PDB entry 6M6H | electron microscopy, 4.50 A resolution (low resolution: residue-level contacts below are approximate; hydrogen-bond / salt-bridge calls are withheld) | chains A and K of the 20 polymer chains in the assembly

# Chain A
Name: Major capsid protein
From: Human herpesvirus 2
Reference sequence: P89442 (MCP_HHV2H); residues 1-1374 here = UniProt positions 1-1374
Chain sequence (1374 residues; row label = number of the first residue in the row):
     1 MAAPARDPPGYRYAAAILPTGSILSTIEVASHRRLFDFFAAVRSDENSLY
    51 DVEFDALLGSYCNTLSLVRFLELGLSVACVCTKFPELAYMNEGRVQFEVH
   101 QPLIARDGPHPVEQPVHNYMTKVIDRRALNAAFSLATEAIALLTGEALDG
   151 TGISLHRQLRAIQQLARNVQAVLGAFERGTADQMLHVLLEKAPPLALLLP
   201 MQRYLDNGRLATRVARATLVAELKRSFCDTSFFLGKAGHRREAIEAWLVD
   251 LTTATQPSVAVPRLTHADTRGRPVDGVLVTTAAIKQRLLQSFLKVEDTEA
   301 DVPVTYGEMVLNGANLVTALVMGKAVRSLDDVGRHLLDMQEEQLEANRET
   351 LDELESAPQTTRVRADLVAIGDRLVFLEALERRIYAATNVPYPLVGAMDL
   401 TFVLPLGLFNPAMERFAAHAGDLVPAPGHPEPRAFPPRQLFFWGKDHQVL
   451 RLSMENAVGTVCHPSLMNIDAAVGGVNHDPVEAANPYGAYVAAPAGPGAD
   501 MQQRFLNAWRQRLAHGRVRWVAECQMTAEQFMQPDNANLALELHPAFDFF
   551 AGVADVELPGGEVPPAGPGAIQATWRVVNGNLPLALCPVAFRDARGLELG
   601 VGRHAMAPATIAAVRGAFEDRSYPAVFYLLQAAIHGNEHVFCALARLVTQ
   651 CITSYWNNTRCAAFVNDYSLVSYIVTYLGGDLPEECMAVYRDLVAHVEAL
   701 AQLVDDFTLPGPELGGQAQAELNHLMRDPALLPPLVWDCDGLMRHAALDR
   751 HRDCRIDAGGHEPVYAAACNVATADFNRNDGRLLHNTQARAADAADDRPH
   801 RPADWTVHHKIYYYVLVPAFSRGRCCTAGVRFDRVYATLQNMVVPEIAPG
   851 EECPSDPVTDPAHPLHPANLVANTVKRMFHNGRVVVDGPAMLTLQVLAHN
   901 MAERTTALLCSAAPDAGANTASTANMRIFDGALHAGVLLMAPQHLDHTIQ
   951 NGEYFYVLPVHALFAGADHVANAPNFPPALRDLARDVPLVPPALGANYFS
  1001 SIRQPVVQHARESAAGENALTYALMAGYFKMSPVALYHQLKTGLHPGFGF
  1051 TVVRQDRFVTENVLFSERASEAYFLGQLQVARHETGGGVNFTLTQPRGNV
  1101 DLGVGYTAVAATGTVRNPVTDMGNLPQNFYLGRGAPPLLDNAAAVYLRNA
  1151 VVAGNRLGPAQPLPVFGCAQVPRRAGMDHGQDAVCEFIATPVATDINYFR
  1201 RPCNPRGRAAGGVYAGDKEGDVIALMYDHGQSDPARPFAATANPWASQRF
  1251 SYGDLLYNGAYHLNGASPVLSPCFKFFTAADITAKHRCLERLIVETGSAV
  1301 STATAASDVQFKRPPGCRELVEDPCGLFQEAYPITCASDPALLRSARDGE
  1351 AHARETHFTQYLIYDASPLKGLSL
Disordered / not traced: 1-27, 47-61, 144-152, 343-346
Disulfides: Cys754-Cys910

# Chain K
Name: Small capsomere-interacting protein
From: Human herpesvirus 2
Reference sequence: G9I257 (G9I257_HHV2); numbering as in UniProt (aligned over 1-112)
Chain sequence (112 residues; numbered 1 to 112; the number before each row is that of its first residue):
     1 MAAPQFHRPSTITADNVRALGMRGLVLATNNAQFIMDNSYPHPHGTQGAV
    51 REFLRGQAAALTDLGVTHANNTFAPQPMFAGDAAAEWLRPSFGLKRTYSP
   101 FVVRDPKTPSTP
Disordered / not traced: 1-2, 104-112

# Chain A / chain K interface
Pairs across the interface (67):
  Glu638(A) - Phe79(K)
  His639(A) - Met78(K)
  His639(A) - Phe79(K)
  Cys642(A) - Met78(K)
  Cys642(A) - Phe79(K)
  Cys642(A) - Arg96(K)
  Ala643(A) - Met78(K)
  Ala645(A) - Arg96(K)
  Ala645(A) - Thr97(K)
  Arg646(A) - Arg96(K)
  Arg646(A) - Tyr98(K)
  Arg646(A) - Ser99(K)
  Arg646(A) - Pro100(K)
  Thr649(A) - Thr97(K)
  Thr676(A) - Lys95(K)
  Tyr677(A) - Phe79(K)
  Tyr677(A) - Lys95(K)
  Tyr677(A) - Thr97(K)
  Asp681(A) - Thr97(K)
  Val771(A) - Arg55(K)
  Val771(A) - Ala58(K)
  Ala772(A) - Arg55(K)
  Asp775(A) - Arg51(K)
  Phe776(A) - Leu54(K)
  Asn777(A) - Gln47(K)
  Asn777(A) - Arg51(K)
  Ala789(A) - Phe79(K)
  Arg790(A) - Ala80(K)
  Arg790(A) - Gly81(K)
  Arg790(A) - Asp82(K)
  Asp833(A) - Val50(K)
  Asp833(A) - Leu54(K)
  Tyr836(A) - Leu54(K)
  Tyr836(A) - Gln57(K)
  Ala837(A) - Leu54(K)
  Ala837(A) - Gln57(K)
  Gln840(A) - Met22(K)
  Gln840(A) - Gln57(K)
  Gln840(A) - Ala58(K)
  Gln840(A) - Leu61(K)
  Asn841(A) - Val26(K)
  Val843(A) - Arg23(K)
  Val843(A) - Val26(K)
  Val844(A) - His68(K)
  Pro845(A) - His68(K)
  Glu846(A) - Thr67(K)
  Glu846(A) - His68(K)
  Glu851(A) - Phe101(K)
  Glu852(A) - Phe101(K)
  Cys853(A) - Phe101(K)
  Val871(A) - Val26(K)
  Val871(A) - Leu27(K)
  Ala872(A) - Val26(K)
  Ala872(A) - Asn30(K)
  Asn873(A) - Asn30(K)
  Thr874(A) - Val26(K)
  Pro889(A) - Pro100(K)
  Met891(A) - Leu64(K)
  Met891(A) - His68(K)
  Leu892(A) - Pro100(K)
  Leu894(A) - Leu61(K)
  Leu894(A) - Leu64(K)
  Gln895(A) - Leu61(K)
  Gln895(A) - Gly65(K)
  Leu897(A) - Leu61(K)
  Ala898(A) - Ala58(K)
  Ala898(A) - Leu61(K)
Also at the interface, not in a pair above, chain A (47 interface residues in all): Leu678, Arg778, Met842, Ile847, Asn869, Gly888, Met901
Also at the interface, not in a pair above, chain K (30 interface residues in all): Asn71

# In short
47 residues of chain A and 30 residues of chain K are in contact.
Here chain A is Major capsid protein and chain K is Small capsomere-interacting protein, both from Human
herpesvirus 2. Entry 6M6H (Structure of HSV2 C-capsid portal vertex) was determined by electron microscopy
together with 6M6G and 6M6I from the same study.
